Entry 8Y3D (electron microscopy, 5.10 A resolution (low resolution: residue-level contacts below are approximate; hydrogen-bond / salt-bridge calls are withheld)); this record covers chains A and J of the 16 polymer chains in the assembly.

# Chain A
Name: Histone H3.1
From: Homo sapiens
UniProt: P68431 (H31_HUMAN); residues 0-135 here correspond to UniProt positions 1-136 (UniProt number = residue number + 1)
Chain sequence (139 residues; numbered -3 to 135; the number before each row is that of its first residue; numbers below 1 keep their minus sign (Gly-3 is residue -3)):
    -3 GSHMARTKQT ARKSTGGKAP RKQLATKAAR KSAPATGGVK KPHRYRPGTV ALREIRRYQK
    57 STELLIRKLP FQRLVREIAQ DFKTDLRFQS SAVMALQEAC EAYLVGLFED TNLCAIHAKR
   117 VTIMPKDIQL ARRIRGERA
Disordered / not traced: -3 to 38, 134-135
Sequence notes: expression tag (-3 to -1)
Swiss-Prot annotation at these positions:
  - modified residue: Arg2 (Asymmetric dimethylarginine), Thr3 (Phosphothreonine), Lys4 (Allysine), Gln5 (5-glutamyl dopamine), Thr6 (Phosphothreonine), Arg8 (Citrulline), Lys9 (N6,N6,N6-trimethyllysine), Ser10 (ADP-ribosylserine), Thr11 (Phosphothreonine), Lys14 (N6-(2-hydroxyisobutyryl)lysine), Arg17 (Asymmetric dimethylarginine), Lys18 (N6-(2-hydroxyisobutyryl)lysine), Lys23 (N6-(2-hydroxyisobutyryl)lysine), Arg26 (Citrulline), Lys27 (N6,N6,N6-trimethyllysine), Ser28 (ADP-ribosylserine), Lys36 (N6,N6,N6-trimethyllysine), Lys37 (N6-methyllysine), Tyr41 (Phosphotyrosine), Lys56 (N6,N6,N6-trimethyllysine) and 8 more in UniProt
  - lipidation: Lys18 (N6-decanoyllysine)

# Chain J
Molecule: 250-nt DNA strand
Sequence (250 nucleotides; each row starts with the number of its first residue):
     1 ATCGAGAATC CCGGTGCCGA GGCCGCTCAA TTGGTCGTAG ACAGCTCTAG CACCGCTTAA
    61 ACGCACGTAC GCGCTGTCCC CCGCGTTTTA ACCGCCAAGG GGATTACTCC CTAGTCTCCA
   121 GGCTCGAGCT CAATTGGTCG TAGACAGCTC TAGCACCGCT TAAACGCACG TACGCGCTGT
   181 CCCCCGCGTT TTAACCGCCA AGGGGATTAC TCCCTAGTCT CCAGGCACGT GTCAGATATA
   241 TACATCCGAT

# Interface between chain A and chain J
Contacting residue pairs - 15 pairs, chain A then chain J:
  Arg40(A) - DG186(J)
  Tyr41(A) - DC110(J)
  Tyr41(A) - DG186(J)
  Val46(A) - DC185(J)
  Val46(A) - DG186(J)
  Ala47(A) - DC185(J)
  Arg49(A) - DC111(J)
  Arg63(A) - DA193(J)
  Arg63(A) - DA194(J)
  Lys64(A) - DA194(J)
  Leu65(A) - DA194(J)
  Pro66(A) - DA193(J)
  Arg69(A) - DA193(J)
  Arg83(A) - DG202(J)
  Arg83(A) - DG203(J)
Also at the interface, not in a pair above, chain A (14 interface residues in all): His39, Asp81, Gln85
Also at the interface, not in a pair above, chain J (9 interface residues in all): DG205

# In short
Chain A and chain J form an interface of 14 and 9 residues respectively.
Here chain A is Histone H3.1 (Homo sapiens) and chain J is a 250-nt DNA strand. Entry 8Y3D (Cryo-EM structure
of the overlapping di-nucleosome (intermediate form2)) was determined by electron microscopy, deposited
together with 8Y3C, 8Y3E and 8Y3F.
